Entry 6UTW (X-ray diffraction, 3.85 A resolution); this record covers chains DDD and 111 of the 9 polymer chains in the assembly.

# Chain DDD
Name: DNA-directed RNA polymerase subunit beta'
From: Escherichia coli
Notes: EC 2.7.7.6
UniProt: P0A8T7 (RPOC_ECOLI); residues 1-1407 here = UniProt positions 1-1407
Chain sequence (1407 residues; row label = number of the first residue in the row):
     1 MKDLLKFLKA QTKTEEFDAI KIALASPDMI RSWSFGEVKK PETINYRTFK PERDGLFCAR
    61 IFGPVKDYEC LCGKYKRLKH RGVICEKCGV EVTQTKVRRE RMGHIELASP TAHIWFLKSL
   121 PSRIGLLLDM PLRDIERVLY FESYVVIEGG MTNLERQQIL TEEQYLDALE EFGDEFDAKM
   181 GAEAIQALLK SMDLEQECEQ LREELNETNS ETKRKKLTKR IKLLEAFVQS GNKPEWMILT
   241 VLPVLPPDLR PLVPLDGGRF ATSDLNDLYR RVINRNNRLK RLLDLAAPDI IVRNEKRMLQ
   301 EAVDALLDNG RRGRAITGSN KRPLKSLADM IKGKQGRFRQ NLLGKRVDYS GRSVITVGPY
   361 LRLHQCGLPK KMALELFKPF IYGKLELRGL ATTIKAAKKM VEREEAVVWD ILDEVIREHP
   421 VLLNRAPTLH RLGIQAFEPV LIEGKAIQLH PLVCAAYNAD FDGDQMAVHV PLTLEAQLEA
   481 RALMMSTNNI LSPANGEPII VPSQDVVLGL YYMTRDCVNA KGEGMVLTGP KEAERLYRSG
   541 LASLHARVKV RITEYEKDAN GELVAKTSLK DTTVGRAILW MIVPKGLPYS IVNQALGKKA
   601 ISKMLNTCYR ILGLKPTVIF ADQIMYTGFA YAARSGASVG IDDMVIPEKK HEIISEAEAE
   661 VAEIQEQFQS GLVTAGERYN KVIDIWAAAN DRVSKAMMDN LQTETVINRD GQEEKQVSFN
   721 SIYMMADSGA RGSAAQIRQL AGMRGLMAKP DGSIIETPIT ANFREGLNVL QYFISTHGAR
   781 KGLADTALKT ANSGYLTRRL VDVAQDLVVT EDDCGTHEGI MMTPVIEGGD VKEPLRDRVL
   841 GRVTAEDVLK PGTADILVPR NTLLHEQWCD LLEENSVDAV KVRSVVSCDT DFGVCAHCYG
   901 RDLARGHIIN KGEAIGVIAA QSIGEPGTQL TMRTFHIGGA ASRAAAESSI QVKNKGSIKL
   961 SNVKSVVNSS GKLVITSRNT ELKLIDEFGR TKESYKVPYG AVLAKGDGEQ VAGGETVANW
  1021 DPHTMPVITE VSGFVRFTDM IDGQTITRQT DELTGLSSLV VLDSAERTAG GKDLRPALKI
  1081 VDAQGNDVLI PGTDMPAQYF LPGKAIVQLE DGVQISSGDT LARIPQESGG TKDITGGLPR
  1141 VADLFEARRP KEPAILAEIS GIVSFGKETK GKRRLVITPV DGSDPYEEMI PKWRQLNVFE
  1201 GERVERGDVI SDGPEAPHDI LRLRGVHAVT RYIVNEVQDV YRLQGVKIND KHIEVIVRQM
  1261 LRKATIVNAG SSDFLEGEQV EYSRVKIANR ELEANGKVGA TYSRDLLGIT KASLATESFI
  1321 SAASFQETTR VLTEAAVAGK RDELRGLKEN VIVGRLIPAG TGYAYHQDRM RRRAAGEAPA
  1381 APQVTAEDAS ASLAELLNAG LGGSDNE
Disordered / not traced: 1-14, 1377-1407
Ion coordination: Zn2+ site 1: Cys-70, Cys-72, Cys-85; Mg2+: Asp-460, Asp-462, Asp-464 (shared with 1 residue of chain 333); Zn2+ site 2: Cys-814, Cys-888, Cys-895
Small-molecule neighbours: diphosphate (DPO): Asp-460, Arg-731, Arg-933, His-936, Ile-937
UniProt features mapped onto this chain:
  - binding site (Zn(2+)): Cys-70, Cys-72, Cys-85, Cys-88, Cys-814, Cys-888, Cys-895, Cys-898
  - binding site (Mg(2+)): Asp-460, Asp-462, Asp-464
  - modified residue: Lys-983 (N6-acetyllysine)
  - mutagenesis: Gln-504 (Q504P: Resistant to antibiotics salinamide A and B), Asn-690 (N690D: Resistant to antibiotics salinamide A and B), Met-697 (M697V: Resistant to antibiotics salinamide A and B), Ala-735 (A735T: Resistant to antibiotics salinamide A and B), Arg-738 (R738C/H/P/S: Resistant to antibiotics salinamide A and B), Ala-748 (A748E: Resistant to antibiotics salinamide A and B), Pro-758 (P758S/T: Resistant to antibiotics salinamide A and B), Phe-763 (F763C: Resistant to antibiotics salinamide A and B), Ser-775 (S775A: Resistant to antibiotics salinamide A and B), Ala-779 (A779T/V: Resistant to antibiotics salinamide A and B), Arg-780 (R780C: Resistant to antibiotics salinamide A and B), Gly-782 (G782A/C: Resistant to antibiotics salinamide A and B), 1 further mutagenesis entry in UniProt

# Chain 111
Molecule: Synthetic DNA 50-MER (promoter non-template strand)
Sequence (50 nucleotides; numbered 10 to 59; the number before each row is that of its first residue):
    10 ACCTTGACAT CCCACCTCAC GTATGCTATA ATGTGTGCAG TCTGACGCGG
Disordered / not traced: 10-26

# How chain DDD and chain 111 interact
Pairs across the interface - 8 pairs, chain DDD then chain 111:
  Tyr-46(DDD) with DT31(111), hydrogen bond to the phosphate
  Arg-47(DDD) with DG30(111), sugar contact
  Lys-219(DDD) with DC57(111), salt bridge to the phosphate
  Lys-321(DDD) with DC47(111), hydrogen bond to the phosphate; DA48(111), salt bridge to the phosphate; DG49(111), salt bridge to the phosphate
  Arg-1148(DDD) with DC55(111), salt bridge to the phosphate
  Lys-1311(DDD) with DG56(111), salt bridge to the phosphate
Interface residues without a listed pair, chain DDD (9 interface residues in all): Glu-42, Pro-121, Pro-131
Interface residues without a listed pair, chain 111 (11 interface residues in all): DA32, DA54, DG59

# In short
The interface between chain DDD and chain 111 involves 9 residues on one side and 11 on the other, with 2
hydrogen bonds and 5 salt bridges. Among the polar pairs are Tyr-46(DDD)/DT31(111), Lys-321(DDD)/DC47(111) and
Lys-219(DDD)/DC57(111). Ligands of chain DDD: diphosphate.
Here chain DDD is DNA-directed RNA polymerase subunit beta' (Escherichia coli) and chain 111 is Synthetic DNA
50-MER (promoter non-template strand). Entry 6UTW (E. coli sigma-S transcription initiation complex with a
4-nt RNA ("Fresh" crystal)) was determined by X-ray diffraction (same publication as 6UTV, 6UTX, 6UTY, 6UTZ,
6UU0, 6UU1 and 11 further entries).
